Entry 7FLL (X-ray diffraction, 1.48 A resolution); this record covers chains A and B.

Chain A:
Protein: Pre-mRNA-splicing factor 8
Source organism: Saccharomyces cerevisiae S288C
UniProtKB: P33334 (PRP8_YEAST); residues 1836-2090 here = UniProt positions 1836-2090
Sequence (258 residues; each row starts with the number of its first residue):
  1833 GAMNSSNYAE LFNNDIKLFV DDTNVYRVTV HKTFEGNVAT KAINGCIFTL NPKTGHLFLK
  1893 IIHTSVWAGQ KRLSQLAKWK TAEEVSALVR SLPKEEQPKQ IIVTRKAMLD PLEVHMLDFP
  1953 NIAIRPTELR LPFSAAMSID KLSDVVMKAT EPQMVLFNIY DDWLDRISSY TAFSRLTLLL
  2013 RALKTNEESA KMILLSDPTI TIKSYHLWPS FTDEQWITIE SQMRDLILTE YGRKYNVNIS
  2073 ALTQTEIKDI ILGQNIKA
Unresolved in the structure: 2070-2090
Sequence notes: expression tag (1833-1835)
Swiss-Prot annotation at these positions:
  - mutagenesis: Asp1853 (D1853A: Alters protein folding. Severely impaired growth. Strongly reduced growth at 35 degrees Celsius; when associated with A-1854; D1853N: Reduced growth at 30 degrees Celsius ...), Asp1854 (D1854A: Reduced growth at 30 degrees Celsius. Strongly reduced growth at 16 degrees Celsius. Strongly reduced growth at 35 degrees Celsius; when associated with A-1853 ...), Thr1855 (T1855A: Reduced growth at 30 degrees Celsius. Strongly reduced growth at 16 degrees Celsius), Thr1936 (T1936A: Reduced growth at 30 degrees Celsius. Strongly reduced growth at 16 degrees Celsius), Arg1937 (R1937K: Severely impaired growth. Reduced growth at 30 degrees Celsius. Strongly reduced growth at 16 degrees Celsius)
Small-molecule neighbours: VLI ((3S)-3-hydroxy-6-methyl-3-(trifluoromethyl)-1,3-dihydro-2H-indol-2-one): Tyr1840, Tyr2002, Ser2006, Leu2010, Arg2056

Chain B:
Protein: A1 cistron-splicing factor AAR2
Source organism: Saccharomyces cerevisiae S288C
UniProtKB: P32357 (AAR2_YEAST); aligned to UniProt positions 1-317 over residues 1-317
Sequence (308 residues; numbered -3 to 317; 13 numbers in that range are skipped by the numbering (no residue carries them; nothing is unmodelled there); the number before each row is that of its first residue; numbers below 1 keep their minus sign (Gly-3 is residue -3)):
    -3 GAMAMNTVPF TSAPIEVTIG IDQYSFNVKE NQPFHGIKDI PIGHVHVIHF QHADNSSMRY
    57 GYWFDCRMGN FYIQYDPKDG LYKMMEERDG AKFENIVHNF KERQMMVSYP KIDEDDTWYN
   117 LTEFVQMDKI RKIVRKDENQ FSYVDSSMTT VQENEL
   166 SSSSSDPAHS LNYTVINFKS REAIRPGHEM EDFLDKSYYL NTVMLQGIFK NSSNYFGELQ
   226 FAFLNAMFFG NYGSSLQWHA MIELICSSAT VPKHMLDKLD EILYYQIKTL PEQYSDILLN
   286 ERVWNICLYS SFQKNSLHNT EKIMENKYPE LL
Unresolved in the structure: -3 to 0, 166-169
Sequence notes: expression tag (-3 to 0); conflict Ser166 (Leu153 in P32357), Ser167 (Lys154 in P32357), Ser170 (Asp in P32357)
Swiss-Prot annotation at these positions:
  - region: Leu261 to Ile282 (Leucine-zipper)
  - modified residue: Ser253 (Phosphoserine), Thr274 (Phosphothreonine)
Small-molecule neighbours: VLI ((3S)-3-hydroxy-6-methyl-3-(trifluoromethyl)-1,3-dihydro-2H-indol-2-one): Pro5, Thr7, Tyr68, Glu83, Lys88, Phe89, Ile92

How chain A and chain B interact:
Contacting residue pairs (17):
  Gln1907(A) with Met195(B); Leu199(B)
  Leu1908(A) with Met195(B), hydrophobic
  Trp1911(A) with Glu194(B); Met195(B); Phe198(B), hydrophobic
  Asp1942(A) with Lys184(B), salt bridge; Phe198(B)
  Glu1945(A) with Lys184(B), salt bridge
  Val1946(A) with Ile189(B), hydrophobic; Glu194(B); Phe198(B), hydrophobic
  His1947(A) with Glu194(B)
  Leu1949(A) with Lys184(B); Ser185(B); Arg186(B)
  Asp1950(A) with Arg186(B), salt bridge

Summary:
Chain A and chain B form an interface of 9 and 8 residues respectively; the contacts include 3 salt bridges.
Polar contacts include Asp1942(A)-Lys184(B), Glu1945(A)-Lys184(B) and Asp1950(A)-Arg186(B). Chain A binds
compound VLI. Bound to chain B: compound VLI.
Here chain A is Pre-mRNA-splicing factor 8 and chain B is A1 cistron-splicing factor AAR2, both from
Saccharomyces cerevisiae S288C. Entry 7FLL (PanDDA analysis group deposition -- Aar2/RNaseH in complex with
fragment P05E12 from the F2X-Universal Library) was determined by X-ray diffraction together with 5ST0, 5ST1,
5ST2, 5ST3, 5ST4, 5ST5 and 248 further entries from the same study.
